6W30 - chain A; structure by X-ray diffraction, 2.10 A resolution.

== Chain A ==
Protein: Tyrosine-protein phosphatase non-receptor type 1
Source organism: Homo sapiens
Notes: EC 3.1.3.48
UniProt: P18031 (PTN1_HUMAN); residues 1-321 here = UniProt positions 1-321
Sequence (329 residues; numbered 1 to 329; the number before each row is that of its first residue):
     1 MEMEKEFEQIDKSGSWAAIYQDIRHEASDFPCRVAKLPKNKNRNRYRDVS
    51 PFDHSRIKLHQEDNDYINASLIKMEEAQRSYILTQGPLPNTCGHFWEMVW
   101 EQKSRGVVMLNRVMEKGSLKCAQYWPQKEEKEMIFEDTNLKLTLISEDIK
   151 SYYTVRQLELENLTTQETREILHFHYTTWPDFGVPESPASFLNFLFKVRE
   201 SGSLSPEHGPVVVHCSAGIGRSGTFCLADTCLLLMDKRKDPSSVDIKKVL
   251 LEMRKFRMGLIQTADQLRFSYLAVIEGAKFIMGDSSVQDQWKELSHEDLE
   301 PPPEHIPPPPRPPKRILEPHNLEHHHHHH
Unresolved in the structure: 288-329
Differences from the reference sequence: expression tag (322-329)
Small-molecule neighbours: Amorphadiene (SJA): Ala189, Asn193, Glu276, Phe280, Val287
What the authors report for this chain:
  - mutagenesis - C215S: abolished catalytic activity

== Overview ==
Chain A binds Amorphadiene. From the paper: C215S abolishes catalytic activity.
Chain A is Tyrosine-protein phosphatase non-receptor type 1 (Homo sapiens); the structure, Protein Tyrosine
Phosphatase 1B Bound to Amorphadiene, was determined by X-ray diffraction, deposited together with 7LFO.
